Entry 6OY7 (X-ray diffraction, 3.04 A resolution); this record covers chains D and E of the 9 polymer chains in the assembly.

== Chain D ==
Name: DNA-directed RNA polymerase subunit beta'
Organism: Thermus thermophilus
Notes: EC 2.7.7.6
UniProt: Q8RQE8 (RPOC_THET8); residues 1-1524 here = UniProt positions 1-1524
Chain sequence (1524 residues; row label = number of the first residue in the row):
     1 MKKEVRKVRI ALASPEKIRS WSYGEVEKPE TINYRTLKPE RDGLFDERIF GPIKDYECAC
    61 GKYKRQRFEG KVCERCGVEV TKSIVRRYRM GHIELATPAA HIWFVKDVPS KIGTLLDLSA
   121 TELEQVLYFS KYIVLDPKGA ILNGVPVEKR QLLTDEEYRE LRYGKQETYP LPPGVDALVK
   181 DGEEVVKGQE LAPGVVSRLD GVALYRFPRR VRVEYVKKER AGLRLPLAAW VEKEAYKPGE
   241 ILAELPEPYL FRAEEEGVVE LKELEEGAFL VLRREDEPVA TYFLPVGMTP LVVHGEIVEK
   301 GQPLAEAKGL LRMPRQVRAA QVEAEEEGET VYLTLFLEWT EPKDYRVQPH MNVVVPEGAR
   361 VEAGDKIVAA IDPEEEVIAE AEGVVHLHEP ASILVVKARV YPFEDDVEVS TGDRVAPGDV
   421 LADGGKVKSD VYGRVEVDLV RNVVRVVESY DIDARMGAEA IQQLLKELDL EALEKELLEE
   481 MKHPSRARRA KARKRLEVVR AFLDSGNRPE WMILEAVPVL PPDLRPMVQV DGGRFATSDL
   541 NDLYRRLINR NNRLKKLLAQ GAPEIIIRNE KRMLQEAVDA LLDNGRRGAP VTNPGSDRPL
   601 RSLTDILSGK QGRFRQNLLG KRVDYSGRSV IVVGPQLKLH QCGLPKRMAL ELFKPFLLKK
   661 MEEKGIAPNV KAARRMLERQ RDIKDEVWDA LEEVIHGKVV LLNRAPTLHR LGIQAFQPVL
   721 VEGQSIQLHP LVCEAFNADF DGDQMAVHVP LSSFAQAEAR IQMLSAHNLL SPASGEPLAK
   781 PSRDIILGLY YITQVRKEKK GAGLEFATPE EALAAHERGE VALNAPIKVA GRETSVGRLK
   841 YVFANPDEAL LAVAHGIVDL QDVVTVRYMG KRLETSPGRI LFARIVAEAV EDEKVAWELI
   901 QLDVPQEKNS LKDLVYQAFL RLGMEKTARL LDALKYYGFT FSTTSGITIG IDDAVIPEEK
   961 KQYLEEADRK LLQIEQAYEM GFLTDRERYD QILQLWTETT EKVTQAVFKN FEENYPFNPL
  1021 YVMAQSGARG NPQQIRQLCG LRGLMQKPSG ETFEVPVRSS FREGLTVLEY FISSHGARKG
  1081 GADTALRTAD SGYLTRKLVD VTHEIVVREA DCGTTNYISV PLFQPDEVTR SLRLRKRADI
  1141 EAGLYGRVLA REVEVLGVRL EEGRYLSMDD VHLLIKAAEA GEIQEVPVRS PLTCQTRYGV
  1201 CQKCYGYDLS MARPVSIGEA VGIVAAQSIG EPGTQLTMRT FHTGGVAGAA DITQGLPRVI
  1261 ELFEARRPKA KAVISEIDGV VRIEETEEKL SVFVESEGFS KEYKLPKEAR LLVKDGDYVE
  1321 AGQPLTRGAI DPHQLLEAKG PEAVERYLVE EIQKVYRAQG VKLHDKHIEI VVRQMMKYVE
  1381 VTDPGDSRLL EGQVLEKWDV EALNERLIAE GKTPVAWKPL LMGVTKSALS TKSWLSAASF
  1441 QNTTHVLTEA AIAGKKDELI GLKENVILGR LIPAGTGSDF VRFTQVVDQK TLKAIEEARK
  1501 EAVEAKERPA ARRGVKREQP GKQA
Not modelled in the structure: 1-2, 1238-1252, 1503-1524

== Chain E ==
Name: DNA-directed RNA polymerase subunit omega
Organism: Thermus thermophilus
Notes: EC 2.7.7.6
UniProt: A0A1J1EUF1 (A0A1J1EUF1_THETH); numbering as in UniProt (aligned over 1-99)
Chain sequence (99 residues; each row starts with the number of its first residue):
     1 MAEPGIDKLF GMVDSKYRLT VVVAKRAQQL LRHGFKNTVL EPEERPKMQT LEGLFDDPNA
    61 VTWAMKELLT GRLVFGENLV PEDRLQKEME RLYPVEREE
Not modelled in the structure: 1, 96-99

== How chain D and chain E interact ==
Residue-residue contacts (94):
  His640(D) - Ala2(E)
  Asp689(D) - Leu51(E)
  Glu693(D) - Met48(E)
  Glu693(D) - Thr50(E)
  His696(D) - Met48(E)
  His696(D) - Asp57(E)  salt bridge
  His696(D) - Asn59(E)  hydrogen bond (backbone-side chain)
  Gly697(D) - Asn59(E)  hydrogen bond (backbone-side chain)
  Lys698(D) - Asn59(E)
  Ser753(D) - Gln28(E)
  Ser753(D) - Leu31(E)
  Phe754(D) - Val21(E)  hydrophobic
  Phe754(D) - Ala24(E)  hydrophobic
  Ala757(D) - Thr20(E)
  Ala757(D) - Ala24(E)  hydrophobic
  Glu758(D) - Thr20(E)
  Arg760(D) - Glu3(E)  salt bridge
  Arg760(D) - Asn59(E)  hydrogen bond
  Arg760(D) - Val61(E)
  Arg760(D) - Thr62(E)  hydrogen bond
  Ile761(D) - Phe10(E)  hydrophobic
  Ile761(D) - Leu19(E)  hydrophobic
  Ile761(D) - Thr20(E)
  Ile761(D) - Met65(E)  hydrophobic
  Gln762(D) - Tyr17(E)
  Gln762(D) - Thr20(E)  hydrogen bond
  Leu764(D) - Glu3(E)
  Ala766(D) - Ala2(E)  hydrophobic
  His767(D) - Ala2(E)
  His767(D) - Glu3(E)  hydrogen bond (side chain-backbone)
  His767(D) - Ile6(E)
  Gly923(D) - Asp7(E)
  Met924(D) - Ile6(E)  hydrophobic
  Met924(D) - Asp7(E)  hydrogen bond (backbone-side chain)
  Glu925(D) - Ala2(E)
  Glu925(D) - Glu3(E)
  Glu925(D) - Pro4(E)
  Glu925(D) - Gly5(E)  hydrogen bond (side chain-backbone)
  Glu925(D) - Ile6(E)
  Glu925(D) - Asp7(E)  hydrogen bond (backbone-side chain)
  Ala928(D) - Ala2(E)  hydrophobic
  Asp1208(D) - Lys16(E)  salt bridge
  Met1211(D) - Lys16(E)  hydrogen bond
  Arg1213(D) - Phe10(E)
  Ser1216(D) - Ser15(E)
  Ser1216(D) - Lys16(E)  hydrogen bond (side chain-backbone)
  Ile1217(D) - Ser15(E)  hydrogen bond (backbone-side chain)
  Ile1217(D) - Tyr17(E)
  Gly1218(D) - Tyr17(E)
  Glu1219(D) - Tyr17(E)  hydrogen bond
  Gly1475(D) - Tyr17(E)
  Thr1476(D) - Tyr17(E)
  Thr1476(D) - Thr20(E)
  Phe1480(D) - Asp14(E)
  Phe1480(D) - Arg18(E)  hydrogen bond (backbone-side chain)
  Phe1480(D) - Glu77(E)
  Val1481(D) - Ser15(E)
  Val1481(D) - Arg18(E)
  Val1481(D) - Val21(E)
  Arg1482(D) - Lys25(E)
  Phe1483(D) - Lys25(E)
  Thr1484(D) - Arg18(E)  hydrogen bond
  Thr1484(D) - Val22(E)
  Thr1484(D) - Lys25(E)  hydrogen bond (backbone-side chain)
  Thr1484(D) - Gly76(E)
  Gln1485(D) - Val74(E)
  Gln1485(D) - Phe75(E)
  Gln1485(D) - Gly76(E)  hydrogen bond (backbone-backbone)
  Gln1485(D) - Asn78(E)
  Gln1485(D) - Leu79(E)  hydrogen bond (side chain-backbone)
  Gln1485(D) - Val80(E)  hydrogen bond (side chain-backbone)
  Gln1485(D) - Glu82(E)  hydrogen bond
  Val1486(D) - Val22(E)  hydrophobic
  Val1486(D) - Gln29(E)  hydrogen bond (backbone-side chain)
  Val1486(D) - Val74(E)
  Val1487(D) - Leu73(E)
  Val1487(D) - Val74(E)  hydrogen bond (backbone-backbone)
  Asp1488(D) - Asn37(E)
  Asp1488(D) - Val39(E)
  Asp1488(D) - Arg72(E)
  Asp1488(D) - Leu73(E)
  Asp1488(D) - Tyr93(E)
  Gln1489(D) - Arg72(E)  hydrogen bond (backbone-backbone)
  Lys1490(D) - Tyr93(E)
  Thr1491(D) - Met89(E)
  Thr1491(D) - Leu92(E)
  Thr1491(D) - Tyr93(E)  hydrogen bond
  Ala1494(D) - Glu88(E)
  Ala1494(D) - Arg91(E)  hydrogen bond (backbone-side chain)
  Ala1494(D) - Leu92(E)  hydrophobic
  Ile1495(D) - Glu88(E)
  Arg1499(D) - Val80(E)
  Arg1499(D) - Pro81(E)
  Arg1499(D) - Arg84(E)
Other interface residues (no listed pair), chain D (46 interface residues in all): Leu922, Gln1202
Other interface residues (no listed pair), chain E (55 interface residues in all): Val23, Arg26, Ala27, Lys47, Glu52, Pro58, Leu85

== Overview ==
46 residues of chain D and 55 residues of chain E are in contact; the contacts include 25 hydrogen bonds and 3
salt bridges. Polar pairs include His696(D)-Asp57(E), Arg760(D)-Glu3(E) and Asp1208(D)-Lys16(E).
Here chain D is DNA-directed RNA polymerase subunit beta' and chain E is DNA-directed RNA polymerase subunit
omega, both from Thermus thermophilus. Entry 6OY7 (X-ray crystal structure of a bacterial reiterative
transcription complex of pyrG promoter at 7 min) was determined by X-ray diffraction (same publication as
6OVR, 6OVY, 6OW3, 6OY5, 6OY6, 6P70 and 6P71).
